Entry 8P2M (electron microscopy, 3.82 A resolution); this record covers chains D and E of the 9 polymer chains in the assembly.

Chain D (and E):
Molecule: NAD(+) hydrolase tir-1
Organism: Caenorhabditis elegans
Notes: EC 3.2.2.6; chain E of this document is another copy of the same molecule, construct and numbering; everything in this record applies to it too
UniProtKB: Q86DA5 (SARM1_CAEEL); residues 162-872 here correspond to UniProt positions 216-926 (UniProt number = residue number + 54)
Chain sequence (738 residues; each row starts with the number of its first residue):
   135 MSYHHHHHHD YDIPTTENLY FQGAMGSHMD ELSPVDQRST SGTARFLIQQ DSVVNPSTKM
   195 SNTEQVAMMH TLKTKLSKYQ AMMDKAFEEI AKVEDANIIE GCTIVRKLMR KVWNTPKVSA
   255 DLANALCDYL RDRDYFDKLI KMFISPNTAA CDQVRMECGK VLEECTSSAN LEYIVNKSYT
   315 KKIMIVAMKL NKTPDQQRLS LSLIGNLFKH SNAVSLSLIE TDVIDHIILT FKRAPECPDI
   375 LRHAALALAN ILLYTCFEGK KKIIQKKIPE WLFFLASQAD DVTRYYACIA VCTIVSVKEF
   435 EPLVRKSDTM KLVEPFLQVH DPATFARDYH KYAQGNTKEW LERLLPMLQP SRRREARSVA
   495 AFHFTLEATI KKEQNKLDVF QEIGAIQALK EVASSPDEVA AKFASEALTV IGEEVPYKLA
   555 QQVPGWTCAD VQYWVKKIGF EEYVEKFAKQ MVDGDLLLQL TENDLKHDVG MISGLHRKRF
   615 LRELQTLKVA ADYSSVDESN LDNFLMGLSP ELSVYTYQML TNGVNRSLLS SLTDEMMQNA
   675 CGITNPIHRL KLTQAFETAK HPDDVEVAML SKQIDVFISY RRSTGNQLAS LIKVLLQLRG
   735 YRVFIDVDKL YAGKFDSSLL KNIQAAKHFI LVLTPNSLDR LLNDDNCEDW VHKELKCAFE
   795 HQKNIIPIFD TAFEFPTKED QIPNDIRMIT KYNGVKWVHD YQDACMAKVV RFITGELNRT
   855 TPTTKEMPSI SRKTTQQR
Unresolved in the structure: 135-193, 696-706, 850-872
Construct notes: initiating methionine (135); expression tag (136-161)
Swiss-Prot annotation at these positions:
  - active site: Glu788
  - binding site (NAD(+)): Arg715, Arg716
From the paper describing this entry:
  - catalytic residues: Glu788

Chain D / chain E interface:
Residue-residue contacts (44; chain D residue first):
  Lys583(D) with His610(E), hydrogen bond (backbone-side chain)
  Gln584(D) with Ser607(E), hydrogen bond; Leu609(E); His610(E), hydrogen bond
  Met585(D) with Arg613(E)
  Val586(D) with Leu609(E), hydrophobic
  Asp587(D) with Arg616(E), salt bridge
  Asp589(D) with Arg616(E), salt bridge
  Leu590(D) with Lys612(E); Arg616(E)
  Asp598(D) with Lys612(E), salt bridge
  Asp602(D) with Ser607(E); Gly608(E), hydrogen bond (side chain-backbone); Leu609(E), hydrogen bond (side chain-backbone)
  Asn656(D) with Asn679(E), hydrogen bond (backbone-side chain); Ile681(E); His682(E)
  Gly657(D) with Lys685(E)
  Met670(D) with Ile681(E), hydrophobic; Leu684(E), hydrophobic
  Ala674(D) with Pro680(E), hydrophobic
  Tyr714(D) with His833(E), hydrogen bond
  Arg716(D) with His833(E)
  Asn720(D) with His833(E)
  Gln721(D) with Gln721(E); Leu722(E)
  Leu722(D) with Gln721(E)
  Ser724(D) with Leu725(E); His833(E)
  Leu725(D) with Ser724(E); Leu725(E)
  Val728(D) with Val728(E), hydrophobic; Leu732(E), hydrophobic
  Leu732(D) with Val728(E), hydrophobic; Leu732(E), hydrophobic
  Val741(D) with His833(E)
  Asp804(D) with Gln721(E), hydrogen bond
  Trp831(D) with Gln721(E)
  His833(D) with Tyr714(E), hydrogen bond; Asn720(E), hydrogen bond (side chain-backbone); Ser724(E); Val741(E)
  Asp834(D) with Arg716(E), salt bridge
  Gln836(D) with Ser724(E)
Other interface residues (no listed pair), chain D (33 interface residues in all): Leu594, Val603, Val658, Leu662, Leu666
Other interface residues (no listed pair), chain E (29 interface residues in all): Ile606, Leu729, Ile739, Asp834, Gln836

In short:
33 residues of chain D and 29 residues of chain E are in contact; the contacts include 10 hydrogen bonds and 4
salt bridges. Polar contacts include Asp587(D)-Arg616(E), Asp589(D)-Arg616(E) and Asp598(D)-Lys612(E). UniProt
lists active-site residue Glu788(D) and NAD+-binding residues Arg715(D) and Arg716(D) on chain D. From the
paper: the catalytic residue Glu788(D).
Both chains are NAD(+) hydrolase tir-1 (Caenorhabditis elegans). Entry 8P2M (C. elegans TIR-1 protein) was
determined by electron microscopy together with 8P2L from the same study.
